Entry 8JKO (X-ray diffraction, 2.95 A resolution); this record covers chains A and C of the 4 polymer chains in the assembly.

[Chain A]
Molecule: GATA-Forward
Sequence (19 nucleotides; numbered 1 to 19; the number before each row is that of its first residue):
     1 CAACTGATAC CGAGAAACC

[Chain C]
Name: Interferon regulatory factor 4
Source organism: Homo sapiens
Notes: fragment: DNA-binding domain
UniProt: F2Z3D5 (F2Z3D5_HUMAN); residue numbers follow UniProt; this construct covers 20-135
Sequence (116 residues; each row starts with the number of its first residue):
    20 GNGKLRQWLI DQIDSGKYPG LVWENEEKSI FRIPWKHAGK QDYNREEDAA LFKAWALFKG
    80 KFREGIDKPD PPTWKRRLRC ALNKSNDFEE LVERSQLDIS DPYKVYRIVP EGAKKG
Not modelled in the structure: 20, 115-118, 130-135
Sequence notes: engineered mutation Arg95 (Thr in F2Z3D5)

[Interface between chain A and chain C]
Contacting residue pairs - 13 pairs, chain A then chain C:
  DA3(A) - His56(C)  phosphate contact
  DA3(A) - Ala57(C)  phosphate contact
  DA3(A) - Pro91(C)  phosphate contact
  DC4(A) - His56(C)  sugar contact
  DC4(A) - Ala57(C)  hydrogen bond to the phosphate
  DC4(A) - Pro91(C)  phosphate contact
  DC4(A) - Lys94(C)  salt bridge to the phosphate
  DT5(A) - Trp54(C)  hydrogen bond to the phosphate
  DT5(A) - Lys94(C)  phosphate contact
  DT5(A) - Arg98(C)  salt bridge to the phosphate
  DG6(A) - Arg98(C)  salt bridge to the phosphate
  DG6(A) - Asn102(C)  hydrogen bond to the phosphate
  DA7(A) - Cys99(C)  base contact
Other interface residues (no listed pair), chain C (11 interface residues in all): Lys55, Arg95, Lys123

[In short]
5 residues of chain A face 11 of chain C across their interface, with 3 hydrogen bonds and 3 salt bridges.
Polar pairs include DC4(A)-Ala57(C), DT5(A)-Trp54(C) and DG6(A)-Asn102(C).
Chain A is GATA-Forward and chain C is Interferon regulatory factor 4 (Homo sapiens); the structure, T95R
mutant IRF4 DNA-binding domain bound to an DNA containing GATA motif, was determined by X-ray diffraction,
deposited together with 8JKL, 8JKN, 8JKQ and 8JKS.
